4YAS - chain A; structure by X-ray diffraction, 2.00 A resolution.

# Chain A
Name: Protein (hydroxynitrile lyase)
Organism: Hevea brasiliensis
Notes: EC 4.1.2.39
UniProt: P52704 (HNL_HEVBR); residues 1-257 here = UniProt positions 1-257
Chain sequence (257 residues; numbered 1 to 257; the number before each row is that of its first residue):
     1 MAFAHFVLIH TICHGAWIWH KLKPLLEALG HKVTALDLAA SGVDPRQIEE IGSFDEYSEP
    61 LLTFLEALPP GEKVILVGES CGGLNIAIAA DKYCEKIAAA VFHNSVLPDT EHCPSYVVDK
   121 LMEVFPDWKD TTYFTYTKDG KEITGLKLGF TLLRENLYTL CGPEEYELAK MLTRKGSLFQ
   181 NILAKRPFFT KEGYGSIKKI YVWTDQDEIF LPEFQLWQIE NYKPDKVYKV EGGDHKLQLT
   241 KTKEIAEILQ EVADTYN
Not modelled in the structure: 1
Covalently attached groups: tri-chloro-acetaldehyde (CLX) linked to Ser80
Residues lining bound ligands: tri-chloro-acetaldehyde (CLX): Thr11, Ile12, Cys81, Leu121, Trp128, Leu157, Ile209, Phe210, His235, Lys236

# In short
Covalently linked tri-chloro-acetaldehyde: at Ser80.
Chain A is Protein (hydroxynitrile lyase) (Hevea brasiliensis); the structure, Hydroxynitrile lyase complexed
with chloralhydrate, was determined by X-ray diffraction, deposited together with 3YAS, 5YAS, 6YAS and 7YAS.
